2ZAL - chains B and D of the 4 polymer chains in the assembly; structure by X-ray diffraction, 1.90 A resolution.

Chain B (and D):
Protein: L-asparaginase
Source organism: Escherichia coli
Notes: EC 3.4.19.5, 3.5.1.1; fragment: C-terminal subunit (beta); chain D of this document is another copy of the same molecule, construct and numbering; everything in this record applies to it too
Reference sequence: P37595 (ASGX_ECOLI); numbering as in UniProt (aligned over 179-315)
Amino-acid sequence (137 residues; each row starts with the number of its first residue):
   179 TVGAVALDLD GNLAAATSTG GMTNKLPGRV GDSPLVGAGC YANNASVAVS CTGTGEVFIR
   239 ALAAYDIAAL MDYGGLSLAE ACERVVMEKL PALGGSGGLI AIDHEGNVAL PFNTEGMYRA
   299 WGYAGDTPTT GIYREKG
Disordered / not traced: 314-315
UniProt features mapped onto this chain:
  - active site: T179 (Nucleophile)
  - binding site (substrate): R207 to D210, T230 to G233
Ion coordination: Ca2+ site 1 near D188 (its only coordinating residue here); Ca2+ site 2: G253 (together with aspartic acid)
Ligand contacts:
  - aspartic acid (ASP), molecule 1: T179, T197, G199, M200, R207, G209, D210, S211, T230, G231, G233
  - aspartic acid (ASP), molecule 2: G253, L254, S255, E283

Chain B / chain D interface:
Pairs across the interface (23):
  L213(B) with L213(D), hydrophobic
  V214(B) with I237(D); L240(D)
  G215(B) with L240(D)
  I237(B) with V214(D)
  L240(B) with V214(D); G215(D); Y243(D), hydrophobic
  Y243(B) with L240(D), hydrophobic; Y243(D), hydrophobic; D244(D), hydrogen bond
  D244(B) with Y243(D), hydrogen bond; Y251(D), hydrogen bond
  A247(B) with A247(D), hydrophobic; Y251(D)
  L248(B) with Y251(D)
  Y251(B) with D244(D), hydrogen bond; A247(D); L248(D); Y251(D); G252(D); K267(D), hydrogen bond
  K267(B) with Y251(D), hydrogen bond
Other interface residues (no listed pair), chain B (15 interface residues in all): Y219, R238, A239, G252
Other interface residues (no listed pair), chain D (15 interface residues in all): Y219, R238, A239

Overview:
The chain B/chain D interface involves 15 residues from each chain, with 6 hydrogen bonds. Among the polar
pairs are Y243(B)-D244(D), D244(B)-Y251(D) and Y251(B)-K267(D). Bound to chain B: aspartic acid. UniProt lists
active-site residue T179(B) and 8 substrate-binding residues on chain B.
Chain B and chain D are both L-asparaginase (Escherichia coli); the structure, Crystal structure of E. coli
isoaspartyl aminopeptidase/L-asparaginase in complex with L-aspartate, was determined by X-ray diffraction.
